Entry 9OGL (electron microscopy, 3.10 A resolution); this record covers chains D and E of the 17 polymer chains in the assembly.

[Chain D]
Name: BG18 Fab heavy chain
Source organism: Homo sapiens
Notes: antibody fragment or engineered binder
Chain sequence (233 residues; each row starts with the number of its first residue; a row labelled like 82A-82C holds insertion residues (82A, then the next letters in order)):
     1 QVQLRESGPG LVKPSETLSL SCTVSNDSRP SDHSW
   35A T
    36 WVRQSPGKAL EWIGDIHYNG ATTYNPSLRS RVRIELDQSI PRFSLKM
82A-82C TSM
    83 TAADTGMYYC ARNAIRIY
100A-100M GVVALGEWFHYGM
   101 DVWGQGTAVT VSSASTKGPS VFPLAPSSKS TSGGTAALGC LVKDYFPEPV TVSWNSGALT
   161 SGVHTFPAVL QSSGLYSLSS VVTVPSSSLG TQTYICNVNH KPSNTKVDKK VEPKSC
Not modelled in the structure: 1, 112-216
Cystine bridges: Cys22-Cys92

[Chain E]
Name: BG18 Fab light chain
Source organism: Homo sapiens
Notes: antibody fragment or engineered binder
Chain sequence (214 residues; numbered 1 to 213 plus 2 insertion-coded residues; 1 number in that range is skipped by the numbering (no residue carries it; nothing is unmodelled there); the number before each row is that of its first residue; a row labelled like 95A-95B holds insertion residues (95A, then the next letters in order)):
     1 SSELTQPPS
    11 VSVSPGQTAR ITCSGAPLTS RFTYWYRQKP GQAPVLIISR SSQRSSGWSG RFSASWSGTT
    71 VTLTIRGVQA DDEADYYCQS SDTSD
95A-95B SY
    96 KMFGGGTKLT VLGQPKAAPS VTLFPPSSEE LQANKATLVC LISDFYPGAV TVAWKADSSP
   156 VKAGVETTTP SKQSNNKYAA SSYLSLTPEQ WKSHRSYSCQ VTHEGSTVEK TVAPTECS
Not modelled in the structure: 1-2, 108-213
Cystine bridges: Cys23-Cys88

[Chain D / chain E interface]
Contacting residue pairs (39):
  Gln39(D) - Gln38(E)  hydrogen bond
  Gln39(D) - Tyr87(E)  hydrogen bond
  Lys43(D) - Tyr87(E)
  Ala44(D) - Gly100(E)
  Leu45(D) - Pro44(E)  hydrophobic
  Leu45(D) - Tyr87(E)
  Leu45(D) - Phe98(E)
  Leu45(D) - Gly99(E)
  Trp47(D) - Gln89(E)
  Trp47(D) - Tyr95B(E)  hydrophobic
  Trp47(D) - Lys96(E)
  Thr58(D) - Ser95A(E)
  Tyr59(D) - Tyr95B(E)
  Pro61(D) - Tyr95B(E)
  Arg64(D) - Ser95A(E)
  Tyr100(D) - Gln53(E)
  Trp100H(D) - Asp95(E)
  Phe100I(D) - Arg50(E)
  Phe100I(D) - Ser51(E)
  Phe100I(D) - Ser52(E)
  Phe100I(D) - Gln53(E)
  His100J(D) - Tyr34(E)  hydrogen bond (backbone-side chain)
  His100J(D) - Arg50(E)
  His100J(D) - Lys96(E)  hydrogen bond
  Tyr100K(D) - Tyr34(E)
  Tyr100K(D) - Leu46(E)  hydrophobic
  Tyr100K(D) - Ser49(E)  hydrogen bond
  Tyr100K(D) - Arg50(E)  hydrogen bond (backbone-backbone)
  Gly100L(D) - Leu46(E)
  Met100M(D) - Tyr36(E)  hydrogen bond (backbone-side chain)
  Met100M(D) - Leu46(E)
  Met100M(D) - Gln89(E)
  Met100M(D) - Phe98(E)  hydrophobic
  Asp101(D) - Leu46(E)
  Trp103(D) - Tyr36(E)  hydrophobic
  Trp103(D) - Ala43(E)  hydrophobic
  Trp103(D) - Pro44(E)  hydrogen bond (side chain-backbone)
  Trp103(D) - Val45(E)
  Gly104(D) - Ala43(E)
Also at the interface, not in a pair above, chain D (25 interface residues in all): Glu46, Asp50, Asn60, Asn95, Arg98, Gln105
Also at the interface, not in a pair above, chain E (22 interface residues in all): Gly41

[In short]
25 residues of chain D and 22 residues of chain E are in contact; the contacts include 8 hydrogen bonds. Polar
contacts include Gln39(D)-Gln38(E), Gln39(D)-Tyr87(E) and His100J(D)-Tyr34(E).
Here chain D is BG18 Fab heavy chain and chain E is BG18 Fab light chain, both from Homo sapiens. Entry 9OGL
(BG505 MD39.3 SOSIP.664 in complex with 3BC315, BG18 and VRC01 Fabs) was determined by electron microscopy
together with 9OGM from the same study.
